Entry 3C1C (X-ray diffraction, 3.15 A resolution); this record covers chains A and J of the 10 polymer chains in the assembly.

== Chain A ==
Name: Histone H3-like
From: Xenopus laevis
UniProt: P02302 (H3L_XENLA); residues 401-535 here correspond to UniProt positions 2-136 (UniProt number = residue number - 399)
Chain sequence (135 residues; numbered 401 to 535; the number before each row is that of its first residue):
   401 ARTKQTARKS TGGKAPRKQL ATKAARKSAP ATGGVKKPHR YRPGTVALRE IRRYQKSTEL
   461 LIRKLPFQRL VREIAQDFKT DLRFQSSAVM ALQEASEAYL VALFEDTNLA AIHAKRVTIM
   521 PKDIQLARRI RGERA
Disordered / not traced: 401-437
Construct notes: conflict Ala421 (Val22 in P02302), Arg426 (Lys27 in P02302), Ser428 (Cys29 in P02302), Ser486 (Arg87 in P02302), Ala510 (Cys111 in P02302)
Modified positions: Lys479 ((2R)-2-amino-3-(2-dimethylaminoethylsulfanyl)propanoic acid; M2L)
Swiss-Prot annotation at these positions:
  - modified residue: Arg402 (Asymmetric dimethylarginine), Thr403 (Phosphothreonine), Lys404 (Allysine), Gln405 (5-glutamyl dopamine), Thr406 (Phosphothreonine), Lys409 (N6-(2-hydroxyisobutyryl)lysine), Ser410 (ADP-ribosylserine), Thr411 (Phosphothreonine), Lys414 (N6-(2-hydroxyisobutyryl)lysine), Arg417 (Asymmetric dimethylarginine), Lys418 (N6-(2-hydroxyisobutyryl)lysine), Lys423 (N6-(2-hydroxyisobutyryl)lysine), Lys427 (N6-(2-hydroxyisobutyryl)lysine), Lys436 (N6-(2-hydroxyisobutyryl)lysine), Tyr441 (Phosphotyrosine), Lys456 (N6-(2-hydroxyisobutyryl)lysine), Ser457 (Phosphoserine), Lys464 (N6-(2-hydroxyisobutyryl)lysine), Thr480 (Phosphothreonine), Lys515 (N6-acetyllysine) and 1 more in UniProt

== Chain J ==
Molecule: Palindromic 146bp Human Alpha satellite DNA
Sequence (146 nucleotides; each row starts with the number of its first residue):
   147 ATCAATATCC ACCTGCAGAT TCTACCAAAA GTGTATTTGG AAACTGCTCC ATCAAAAGGC
   207 ATGTTCAGCG GAATTCCGCT GAACATGCCT TTTGATGGAG CAGTTTCCAA ATACACTTTT
   267 GGTAGAATCT GCAGGTGGAT ATTGAT

== How chain A and chain J interact ==
Pairs across the interface (28; chain A residue first):
  His439(A) with DA151(J), phosphate contact; DT152(J), salt bridge to the phosphate
  Arg440(A) with DA229(J), hydrogen bond to the base; DC230(J), phosphate contact
  Tyr441(A) with DT152(J), phosphate contact; DA153(J), sugar contact; DA229(J), sugar contact; DC230(J), hydrogen bond to the phosphate
  Arg442(A) with DA229(J), sugar contact
  Pro443(A) with DA228(J), phosphate contact; DA229(J), sugar contact
  Gly444(A) with DA228(J), hydrogen bond to the phosphate; DA229(J), hydrogen bond to the phosphate
  Thr445(A) with DA229(J), hydrogen bond to the phosphate
  Val446(A) with DA229(J), hydrogen bond to the phosphate; DC230(J), phosphate contact
  Ala447(A) with DA229(J), hydrogen bond to the phosphate
  Arg449(A) with DA153(J), sugar contact; DT154(J), phosphate contact
  Arg463(A) with DT237(J), sugar contact; DT238(J), phosphate contact
  Lys464(A) with DT238(J), hydrogen bond to the phosphate
  Leu465(A) with DT237(J), phosphate contact; DT238(J), hydrogen bond to the phosphate
  Pro466(A) with DT237(J), phosphate contact; DT238(J), phosphate contact
  Arg469(A) with DT237(J), salt bridge to the phosphate
  Arg483(A) with DG246(J), phosphate contact
Also at the interface, not in a pair above, chain A (18 interface residues in all): Glu450, Asp481
Also at the interface, not in a pair above, chain J (11 interface residues in all): DA245

== Overview ==
The interface between chain A and chain J involves 18 residues on one side and 11 on the other, with 9
hydrogen bonds and 2 salt bridges. Among the polar pairs are Arg440(A)-DA229(J), Tyr441(A)-DC230(J) and
Gly444(A)-DA228(J).
Here chain A is Histone H3-like (Xenopus laevis) and chain J is Palindromic 146bp Human Alpha satellite DNA.
Entry 3C1C (The effect of H3 K79 dimethylation and H4 K20 trimethylation on nucleosome and chromatin
structure) was determined by X-ray diffraction, deposited together with 3C1B.
